PDB entry 6BZD | X-ray diffraction, 2.67 A resolution | chains A and B of the 4 polymer chains in the assembly

Chain A (and B):
Protein: 14-3-3 protein gamma
Organism: Homo sapiens
Notes: chain B of this document is another copy of the same molecule, construct and numbering; everything in this record applies to it too
UniProt: P61981 (1433G_HUMAN); numbering as in UniProt (aligned over 2-247)
Amino-acid sequence (246 residues; numbered 2 to 247; the number before each row is that of its first residue):
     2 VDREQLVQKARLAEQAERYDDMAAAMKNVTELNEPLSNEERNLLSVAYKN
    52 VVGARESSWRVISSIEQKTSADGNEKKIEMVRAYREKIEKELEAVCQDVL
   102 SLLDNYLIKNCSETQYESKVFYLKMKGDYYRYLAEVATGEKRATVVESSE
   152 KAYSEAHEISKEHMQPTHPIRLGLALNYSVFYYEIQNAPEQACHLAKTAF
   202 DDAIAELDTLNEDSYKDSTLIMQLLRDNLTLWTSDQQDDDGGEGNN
Unresolved in the structure: 240-247 (chain B: 239-247)
Construct notes: engineered mutation Glu57 (Arg in P61981)
Swiss-Prot annotation at these positions:
  - site: Arg132 (Interaction with phosphoserine on interacting protein)
  - modified residue: Val2 (N-acetylvaline), Ser71 (Phosphoserine), Tyr133 (Phosphotyrosine), Thr145 (Phosphothreonine), Ser215 (Phosphoserine), Thr234 (Phosphothreonine), Ser235 (Phosphoserine)
  - natural variant: Glu15 (E15A: In DEE56; uncertain significance), Lys50 (K50Q: Found in an individual with autism; uncertain significance), Asp129 (D129E: In DEE56), Arg132 (R132C: In DEE56), Tyr133 (Y133S: Found in an individual with neurodevelopmental disorder)
Residues lining bound ligands: N-acetylglucosamine (NAG; 2-acetamido-2-deoxy-beta-D-glucopyranose): Lys50, Asp129, Arg132, Tyr133, Glu136, Asn178, Val181, Glu185
From the paper describing this entry:
  - mutagenesis - R57E, R132E, Y133E: unchanged binding to GlcNAcylated peptide
  - mutagenesis - R132E, Y133E: unchanged binding to glycopeptides
  - mutagenesis - N178Y, V181W: abolished binding to O-GlcNAcylated ligands

How chain A and chain B interact:
Residue-residue contacts - 48 pairs, chain A then chain B:
  Gln6(A) - Lys77(B)
  Gln6(A) - Glu80(B)
  Gln6(A) - Met81(B)
  Gln9(A) - Lys77(B)
  Gln9(A) - Lys78(B)
  Gln9(A) - Met81(B)
  Gln9(A) - Val82(B)
  Lys10(A) - Met81(B)
  Leu13(A) - Ile63(B)
  Leu13(A) - Ile66(B)  hydrophobic
  Leu13(A) - Val82(B)  hydrophobic
  Leu13(A) - Tyr85(B)  hydrophobic
  Ala14(A) - Tyr85(B)
  Gln16(A) - Val62(B)
  Gln16(A) - Ile66(B)
  Ala17(A) - Ser59(B)  hydrogen bond (backbone-side chain)
  Ala17(A) - Ile63(B)  hydrophobic
  Arg19(A) - Arg56(B)
  Arg19(A) - Ser59(B)
  Arg19(A) - Tyr85(B)  hydrogen bond
  Arg19(A) - Lys88(B)
  Arg19(A) - Ile89(B)
  Arg19(A) - Glu92(B)  salt bridge
  Asp22(A) - Tyr85(B)  hydrogen bond
  Asp22(A) - Lys88(B)
  Arg56(A) - Arg19(B)
  Ser59(A) - Ala17(B)  hydrogen bond (side chain-backbone)
  Ser59(A) - Arg19(B)
  Val62(A) - Gln16(B)
  Ile63(A) - Leu13(B)
  Ile63(A) - Ala17(B)  hydrophobic
  Ile66(A) - Leu13(B)  hydrophobic
  Ile66(A) - Gln16(B)
  Lys77(A) - Gln6(B)
  Lys78(A) - Gln9(B)
  Glu80(A) - Gln6(B)
  Met81(A) - Val2(B)  hydrophobic
  Met81(A) - Gln6(B)
  Met81(A) - Lys10(B)
  Val82(A) - Gln9(B)
  Val82(A) - Leu13(B)  hydrophobic
  Tyr85(A) - Leu13(B)  hydrophobic
  Tyr85(A) - Ala14(B)
  Tyr85(A) - Arg19(B)  hydrogen bond
  Tyr85(A) - Asp22(B)  hydrogen bond
  Lys88(A) - Arg19(B)
  Lys88(A) - Asp22(B)
  Glu92(A) - Arg19(B)  salt bridge
Other interface residues (no listed pair), chain A (24 interface residues in all): Asp3, Ile89
Other interface residues (no listed pair), chain B (25 interface residues in all): Asp3

Overview:
24 residues of chain A and 25 residues of chain B are in contact; the contacts include 6 hydrogen bonds and 2
salt bridges. Polar pairs include Arg19(A)-Glu92(B), Ala17(A)-Ser59(B) and Arg19(A)-Tyr85(B). The paper
reports that N178Y and V181W of chain A abolish binding to O-GlcNAcylated ligands; R57E, R132E and Y133E of
chain A leave binding to GlcNAcylated peptide unchanged.
Chain A and chain B are both 14-3-3 protein gamma (Homo sapiens); the structure, Structure of 14-3-3 gamma
R57E mutant bound to GlcNAcylated peptide, was determined by X-ray diffraction (same publication as 6BYJ, 6BYK
and 6BYL).
